6EU0 - chains S and V of the 22 polymer chains in the assembly; structure by electron microscopy, 4.00 A resolution.

Chain S:
Molecule: Template
Sequence (70 nucleotides; numbered 1 to 70; the number before each row is that of its first residue):
     1 CGAAGGGTTACTTCGCGAACACATAGTTGCGAAAAAAACATTTTTTTATA
    51 GTAGCCGAAAATAGTGGACG
Unresolved in the structure: 25-28, 62-70

Chain V:
Molecule: Transcription factor TFIIIB component B''
Source organism: Saccharomyces cerevisiae (strain ATCC 204508 / S288c)
UniProt: P46678 (TFC5_YEAST); residues 1-594 here = UniProt positions 1-594
Chain sequence (594 residues; numbered 1 to 594; the number before each row is that of its first residue):
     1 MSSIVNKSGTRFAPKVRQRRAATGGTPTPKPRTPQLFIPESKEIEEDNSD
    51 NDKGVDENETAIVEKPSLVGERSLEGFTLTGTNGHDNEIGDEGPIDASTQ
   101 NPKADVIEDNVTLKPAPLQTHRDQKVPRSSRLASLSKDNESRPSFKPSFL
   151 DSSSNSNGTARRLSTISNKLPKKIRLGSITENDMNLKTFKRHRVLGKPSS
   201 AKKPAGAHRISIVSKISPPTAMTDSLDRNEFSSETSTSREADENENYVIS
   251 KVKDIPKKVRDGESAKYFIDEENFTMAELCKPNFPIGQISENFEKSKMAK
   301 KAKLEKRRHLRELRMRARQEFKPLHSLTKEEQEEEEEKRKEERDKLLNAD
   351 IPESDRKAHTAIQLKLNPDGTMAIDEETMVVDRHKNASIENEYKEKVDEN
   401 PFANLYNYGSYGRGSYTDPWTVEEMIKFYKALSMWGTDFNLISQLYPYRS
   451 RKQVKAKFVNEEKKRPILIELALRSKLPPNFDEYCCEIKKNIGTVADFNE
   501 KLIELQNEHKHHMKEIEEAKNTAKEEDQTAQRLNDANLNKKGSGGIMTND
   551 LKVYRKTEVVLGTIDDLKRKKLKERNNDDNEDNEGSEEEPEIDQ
Unresolved in the structure: 1-256, 347-352, 366-369, 388-389, 542-594
Swiss-Prot annotation at these positions:
  - modified residue (Phosphoserine): Ser49, Ser178

How chain S and chain V interact:
Residue-residue contacts (10):
  DT45(S) with Lys455(V), phosphate contact
  DT46(S) with Lys455(V), salt bridge to the phosphate
  DA53(S) with Tyr408(V), sugar contact; Gly409(V), phosphate contact; Ser410(V), hydrogen bond to the phosphate
  DG54(S) with Arg307(V), hydrogen bond to the phosphate
  DC55(S) with Arg307(V), salt bridge to the phosphate; Tyr416(V), phosphate contact
  DC56(S) with Arg308(V), salt bridge to the phosphate; Arg311(V), salt bridge to the phosphate
Also at the interface, not in a pair above, chain S (7 interface residues in all): DT52

Summary:
Chain S and chain V form an interface of 7 and 8 residues respectively; the contacts include 2 hydrogen bonds
and 4 salt bridges. Polar pairs include DA53(S)-Ser410(V), DG54(S)-Arg307(V) and DT46(S)-Lys455(V).
Here chain S is Template and chain V is Transcription factor TFIIIB component B'' (Saccharomyces cerevisiae
(strain ATCC 204508 / S288c)). Entry 6EU0 (RNA Polymerase III open pre-initiation complex (OC-PIC)) was
determined by electron microscopy, deposited together with 6EU1, 6EU2 and 6EU3.
